Entry 8GF6 (electron microscopy, 3.10 A resolution); this record covers chains B and D of the 7 polymer chains in the assembly.

# Chain B
Molecule: Methyl-coenzyme M reductase subunit alpha
Source organism: Methanosarcina acetivorans C2A
Notes: EC 2.8.4.1
UniProt: Q8THH1 (MCRA_METAC); residues 1-570 here = UniProt positions 1-570
Sequence (570 residues; each row starts with the number of its first residue):
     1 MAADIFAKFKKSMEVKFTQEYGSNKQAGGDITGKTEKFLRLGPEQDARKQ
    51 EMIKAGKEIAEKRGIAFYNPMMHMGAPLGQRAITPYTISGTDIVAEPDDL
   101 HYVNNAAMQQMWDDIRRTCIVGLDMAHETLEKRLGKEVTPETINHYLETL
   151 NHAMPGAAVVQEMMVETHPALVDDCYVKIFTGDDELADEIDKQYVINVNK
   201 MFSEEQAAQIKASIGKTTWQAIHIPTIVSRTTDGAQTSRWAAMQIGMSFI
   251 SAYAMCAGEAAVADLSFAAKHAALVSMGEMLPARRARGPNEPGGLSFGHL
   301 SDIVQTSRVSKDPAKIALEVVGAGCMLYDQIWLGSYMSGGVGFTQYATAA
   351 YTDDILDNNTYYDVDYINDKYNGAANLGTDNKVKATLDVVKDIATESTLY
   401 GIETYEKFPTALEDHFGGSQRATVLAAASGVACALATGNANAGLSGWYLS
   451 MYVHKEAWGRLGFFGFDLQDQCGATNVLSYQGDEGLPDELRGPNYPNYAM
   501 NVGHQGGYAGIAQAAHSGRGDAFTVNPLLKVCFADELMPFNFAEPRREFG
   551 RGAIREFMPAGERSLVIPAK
Unresolved in the structure: 1-76, 335-343, 570
Modified positions: His271 (N1-methylated histidine; MHS); Arg285 (5-methyl-arginine; AGM); Cys472 (S-methylcysteine; SMC)
What the authors report for this chain:
  - conformationally variable residues: Leu78 to Arg81
  - post-translational modification sites: Arg285, Cys472

# Chain D
Molecule: Methyl-coenzyme M reductase subunit beta
Source organism: Methanosarcina acetivorans C2A
UniProt: Q8THG7 (Q8THG7_METAC); numbering as in UniProt (aligned over 1-434)
Sequence (434 residues; row label = number of the first residue in the row):
     1 MSDTVDIYDDRGKLLESNVDIMSLAPTRNAAIKKIILDTKRSVAVSLAGI
    51 QGALASGKMGGKGRQILGRGLNYDLVGNADAIAENVKNLVQVDEGDDTSV
   101 KVIKGGKSLLIQAPSSRIAAGADYMSATTVGAAAVTQTIIDMFGTDMYDA
   151 PIAKSAVWGSYPQTMDLMGGNVQGVLSIPQNNEGLGFSLRNIMANHIAAI
   201 TSRGAMNAAALSSIYEQSGIFEMGGAVGMFERHQLLGLACQGLNANNVVY
   251 DIVKENGKDGTIGTVIESIVGRAVEDGVISVDKTAPSGYKFYKANDVPMW
   301 NAYAAAGTLAATFVNCGAGRAAQNVSSTLLYFNDILEKETGLPGCDYGKV
   351 QGVAVGFSFFSHSIYGGGGPGVFNGNHVVTRHSRGFAIPCVCAAVALDAG
   401 TQMFTIESTSGLIGDVFGSIEEFRQPIKAVAGAL
Unresolved in the structure: 1, 433-434

# How chain B and chain D interact
Pairs across the interface (49):
  Ala283(B) with Gln180(D); Asn181(D)
  Arg284(B) with Asn181(D), hydrogen bond (side chain-backbone); Asn182(D); Glu183(D), salt bridge; Asn191(D); Asn376(D); His377(D)
  Arg285(B) with Glu183(D); Val378(D)
  Lys455(B) with Asp334(D), salt bridge; Gln351(D)
  Glu456(B) with Lys338(D), salt bridge
  Phe464(B) with Val355(D); Ser358(D); Phe359(D); His362(D)
  Gly465(B) with Phe359(D)
  Asp467(B) with Gly352(D); Val355(D)
  Leu468(B) with Gly352(D); Val353(D), hydrophobic; Gly356(D); His382(D)
  Gln471(B) with Gly348(D); Gln351(D); Gly352(D)
  Cys472(B) with Gly348(D); Lys349(D); His382(D)
  Thr475(B) with Tyr347(D); Lys349(D)
  Asn476(B) with Lys349(D), hydrogen bond
  Tyr480(B) with Met229(D); Phe230(D)
  Gln481(B) with Gly225(D); Phe230(D)
  Asp483(B) with Phe187(D); Met223(D); Arg381(D), salt bridge
  Glu484(B) with Lys349(D), salt bridge; Arg384(D), salt bridge
  Pro496(B) with Arg381(D); His382(D), hydrogen bond (backbone-side chain)
  Asn497(B) with His382(D)
  Ala499(B) with Val378(D), hydrophobic
  Met500(B) with Val378(D); Val379(D), hydrophobic; His382(D)
Interface residues without a listed pair, chain B (23 interface residues in all): Pro282, Asn501
Interface residues without a listed pair, chain D (33 interface residues in all): Met165, Asp346, Ser363

# In short
23 residues of chain B face 33 of chain D across their interface, with 3 hydrogen bonds and 6 salt bridges.
Polar contacts include Arg284(B)-Glu183(D), Lys455(B)-Asp334(D) and Glu456(B)-Lys338(D). From the paper:
modification sites Arg285(B) and Cys472(B); conformational variability at Leu78(B).
Chain B is Methyl-coenzyme M reductase subunit alpha and chain D is Methyl-coenzyme M reductase subunit beta,
both from Methanosarcina acetivorans C2A; the structure, Apo-apo MCR assembly intermediate, was determined by
electron microscopy, deposited together with 8GF5.
